PDB entry 8R5O | electron microscopy, 2.49 A resolution | chains C and J of the 20 polymer chains in the assembly

== Chain C ==
Molecule: DNA-directed RNA polymerase subunit beta
Organism: Sinapis alba
UniProtKB: A0A6C0M5W1 (A0A6C0M5W1_SINAL); residue numbers follow UniProt; this construct covers 1-1072
Chain sequence (1072 residues; each row starts with the number of its first residue):
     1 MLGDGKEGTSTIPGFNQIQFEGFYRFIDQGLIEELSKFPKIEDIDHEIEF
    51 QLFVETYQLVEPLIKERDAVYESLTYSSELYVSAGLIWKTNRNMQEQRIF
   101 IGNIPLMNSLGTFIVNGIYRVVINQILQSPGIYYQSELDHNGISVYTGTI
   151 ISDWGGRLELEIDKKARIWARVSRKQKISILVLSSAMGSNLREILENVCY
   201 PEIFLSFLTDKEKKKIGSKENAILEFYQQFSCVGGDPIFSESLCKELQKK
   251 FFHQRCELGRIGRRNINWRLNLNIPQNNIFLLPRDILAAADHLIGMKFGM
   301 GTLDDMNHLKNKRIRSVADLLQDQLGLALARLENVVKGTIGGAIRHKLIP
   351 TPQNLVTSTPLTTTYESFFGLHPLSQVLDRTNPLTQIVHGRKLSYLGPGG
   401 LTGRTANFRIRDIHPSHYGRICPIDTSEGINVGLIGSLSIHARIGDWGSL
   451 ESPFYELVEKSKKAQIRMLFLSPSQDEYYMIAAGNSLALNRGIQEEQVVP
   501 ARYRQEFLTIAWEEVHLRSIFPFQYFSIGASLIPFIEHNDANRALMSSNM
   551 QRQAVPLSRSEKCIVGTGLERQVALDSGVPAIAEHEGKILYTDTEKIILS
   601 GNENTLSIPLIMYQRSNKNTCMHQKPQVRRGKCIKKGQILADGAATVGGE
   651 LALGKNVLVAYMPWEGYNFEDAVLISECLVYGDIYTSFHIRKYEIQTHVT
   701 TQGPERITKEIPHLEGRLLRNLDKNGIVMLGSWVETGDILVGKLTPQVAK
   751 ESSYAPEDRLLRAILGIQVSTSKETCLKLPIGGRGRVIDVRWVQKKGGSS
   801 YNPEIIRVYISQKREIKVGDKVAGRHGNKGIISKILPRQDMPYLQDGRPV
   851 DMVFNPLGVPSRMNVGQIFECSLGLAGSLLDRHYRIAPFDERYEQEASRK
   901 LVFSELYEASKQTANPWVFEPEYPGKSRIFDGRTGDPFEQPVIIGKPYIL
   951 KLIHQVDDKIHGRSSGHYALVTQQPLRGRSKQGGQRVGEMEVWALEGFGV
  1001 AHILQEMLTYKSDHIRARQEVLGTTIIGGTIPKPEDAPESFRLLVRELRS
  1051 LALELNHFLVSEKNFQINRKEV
Unresolved in the structure: 1-7, 37-57, 82-99, 130-304, 331-360, 396-410, 695-727, 736-782, 792-806, 954-989, 1010-1037
Construct notes: conflict Phe113 (Ser in A0A6C0M5W1), Val657 (Ile in A0A6C0M5W1)

== Chain J ==
Molecule: PAP5
Organism: Sinapis alba
Chain sequence (529 residues; each row starts with the number of its first residue):
     1 MASISTTSWLYRDKLCTESGKLGTCILQRPVKCGFPVKRLYVGITSKDVL
    51 MRDCIKCKKDDDDDDASEGSSKKDGQGYEYVSVERAPYYSYMDSTSGKME
   101 PASGARASIPGEDYWPEGTSSRVRAARAPQPAGESSSFPSYGKNPGSRRK
   151 KNRKATEGNAAVETYDEVSDSEDSSEEEESDSSNGFVVYNNEVEGEDEEE
   201 TGFELDKKLGRPHPFIDPTKKKQIETTLTSDESWWNWRKPEKEQWSRWQR
   251 RRPDVETVFLKAMAETGQVKLYGKEPTLTETSLYRARRHLFKEERLQAER
   301 ERLAKEGPMAFYSEWVKAWKRDTSREAVQKHFEETGEDENTQLIEMFSHQ
   351 TDREYRIMMGTDVRIKRDPLAMRMKEDQIKQIWGGDPVYPTINYIQAPDA
   401 VMDFRGPDFHEPTPNMLSYLKENCKVISREMHETLLAKEKTEQVEVPDID
   451 DAMAQAVDIGENDDEEEDTEEAEKDEKVARNWSVLKSTPELRNSKPKPKK
   501 EGRMSLDEAVDDSENLTDFLMDFDEETDP
Unresolved in the structure: 1-183, 191-201, 429-529

== Chain C / chain J interface ==
Residue-residue contacts - 127 pairs, chain C then chain J:
  Thr11(C) with Pro407(J); Phe409(J); His410(J)
  Ile12(C) with His410(J)
  Gly14(C) with His410(J)
  Phe20(C) with Pro414(J); Met416(J), hydrophobic; Tyr419(J), hydrophobic
  Phe23(C) with Met416(J), hydrophobic
  Tyr24(C) with Tyr419(J), hydrophobic; Asn423(J); Lys425(J)
  Asp28(C) with Lys425(J), salt bridge
  Gln58(C) with Ile427(J)
  Leu59(C) with Lys425(J); Val426(J); Ile427(J), hydrogen bond (backbone-backbone)
  Val60(C) with Val426(J); Ile427(J)
  Glu61(C) with Lys421(J), salt bridge; Val426(J); Ile427(J), hydrogen bond (backbone-backbone); Ser428(J)
  Pro62(C) with Leu417(J)
  Tyr76(C) with Leu417(J)
  Met107(C) with Met416(J)
  Ser109(C) with Pro414(J)
  Leu487(C) with Trp245(J)
  Ala488(C) with Trp245(J), hydrophobic
  Asn490(C) with Glu243(J), hydrogen bond (side chain-backbone)
  Arg491(C) with Lys242(J)
  Lys562(C) with Pro398(J); Ala400(J)
  Arg571(C) with Met402(J); Phe404(J); Asp408(J), salt bridge; Phe409(J)
  Gln572(C) with Asp408(J), hydrogen bond (side chain-backbone); Phe409(J)
  Leu575(C) with Phe404(J), hydrophobic; Phe409(J), hydrophobic; His410(J)
  Asp576(C) with His410(J), salt bridge
  Lys636(C) with Arg405(J), hydrogen bond (backbone-side chain); Pro412(J)
  Gly637(C) with Phe404(J)
  Gln638(C) with Asp403(J), hydrogen bond; Arg405(J)
  Ile639(C) with Val401(J), hydrophobic; Met402(J); Phe404(J), hydrophobic
  Gly648(C) with Val401(J); Met402(J), hydrogen bond (backbone-backbone)
  Gly649(C) with Met402(J); Phe404(J)
  Glu650(C) with Gln396(J), hydrogen bond; Met402(J)
  Gln845(C) with Met359(J); Ile365(J); Arg367(J)
  Asp881(C) with Pro398(J)
  Arg882(C) with Ile395(J); Gln396(J); Pro398(J)
  His883(C) with Tyr394(J); Ile395(J); Gln396(J), hydrogen bond (backbone-backbone); Pro398(J)
  Tyr884(C) with Tyr394(J)
  Arg885(C) with Tyr394(J), hydrogen bond (backbone-backbone); Gln396(J)
  Ile886(C) with Tyr394(J), hydrophobic
  Asp890(C) with Tyr394(J)
  Glu891(C) with Arg247(J), hydrogen bond (backbone-side chain)
  Arg892(C) with Arg247(J)
  Tyr893(C) with Tyr389(J), hydrophobic; Tyr394(J)
  Glu894(C) with Arg247(J); Pro387(J); Val388(J), hydrogen bond (side chain-backbone)
  Gln895(C) with Arg247(J), hydrogen bond (side chain-backbone); Trp248(J)
  Glu896(C) with Arg252(J), salt bridge
  Arg899(C) with Arg252(J); Pro253(J), hydrogen bond (side chain-backbone); Ile382(J), hydrogen bond (side chain-backbone); Trp383(J)
  Lys900(C) with Trp383(J); Gly384(J); Gly385(J); Asp386(J), hydrogen bond (side chain-backbone); Pro387(J)
  Leu901(C) with Thr391(J)
  Phe903(C) with Trp383(J), hydrophobic
  Ser904(C) with Trp383(J)
  Glu905(C) with Thr391(J)
  Tyr907(C) with Glu376(J); Ile379(J), hydrophobic; Trp383(J), hydrophobic
  Lys911(C) with Arg353(J), hydrogen bond (backbone-side chain); Glu376(J)
  Gln912(C) with Arg353(J), hydrogen bond (backbone-side chain)
  Thr913(C) with Arg353(J); Arg356(J), hydrogen bond (backbone-side chain)
  Ala914(C) with Arg353(J); Arg356(J), hydrogen bond (backbone-side chain)
  Asn915(C) with Arg356(J), hydrogen bond
  Pro916(C) with Arg356(J); Ile357(J); Arg367(J)
  Phe919(C) with Ile379(J), hydrophobic; Trp383(J), hydrophobic
  Glu920(C) with Arg367(J), salt bridge
  Pro921(C) with Val255(J); Phe259(J)
  Glu922(C) with Val255(J); Phe259(J); Arg367(J); Asp368(J), hydrogen bond (side chain-backbone); Ala371(J)
  Pro924(C) with Val255(J)
  Arg928(C) with Arg364(J); Ile365(J)
  Phe930(C) with Arg364(J); Ile365(J), hydrophobic
  Gly935(C) with Arg364(J)
  Pro937(C) with Arg364(J)
Other interface residues (no listed pair), chain C (80 interface residues in all): Pro13, Ile27, Glu66, Leu106, Asn108, Leu489, Gly492, Gln497, Ile582, Gln627, Lys635, Ala887, Trp917
Other interface residues (no listed pair), chain J (62 interface residues in all): Gln244, Asp254, Lys292, Met374, Ala397, Thr413, Asn415, Leu420

== In short ==
The interface between chain C and chain J involves 80 residues on one side and 62 on the other, with 22
hydrogen bonds and 6 salt bridges. Polar contacts include Asp28(C)-Lys425(J), Glu61(C)-Lys421(J) and
Arg571(C)-Asp408(J).
Here chain C is DNA-directed RNA polymerase subunit beta and chain J is PAP5, both from Sinapis alba. Entry
8R5O (Plastid-encoded RNA polymerase) was determined by electron microscopy (same publication as 8R6S, 8RDJ
and 8RAS).
